Entry 5XC0 (X-ray diffraction, 2.32 A resolution); this record covers chain A.

Chain A:
Name: Beta-xylanase
Organism: Bacillus sp. NG-27
Notes: EC 3.2.1.8
UniProtKB: O30700 (O30700_9BACI); residues 1-354 here correspond to UniProt positions 52-405 (UniProt number = residue number + 51)
Sequence (355 residues; numbered 0 to 354; the number before each row is that of its first residue; numbering starts at 0):
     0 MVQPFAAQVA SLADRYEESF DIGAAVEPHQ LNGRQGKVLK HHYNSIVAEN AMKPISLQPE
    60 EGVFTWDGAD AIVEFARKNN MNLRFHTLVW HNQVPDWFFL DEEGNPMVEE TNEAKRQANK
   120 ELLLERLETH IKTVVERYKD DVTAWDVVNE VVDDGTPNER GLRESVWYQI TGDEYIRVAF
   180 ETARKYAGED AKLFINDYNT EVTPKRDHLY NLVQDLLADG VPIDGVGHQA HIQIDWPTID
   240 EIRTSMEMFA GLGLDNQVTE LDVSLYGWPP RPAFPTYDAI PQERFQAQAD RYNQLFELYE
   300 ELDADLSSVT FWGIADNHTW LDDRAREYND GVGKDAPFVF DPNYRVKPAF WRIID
Disordered / not traced: 0, 157
Sequence notes: expression tag (0); engineered mutation Ala-6 (Trp57 in O30700)
Bound ions: Na+: Ser-18, Asp-302, Leu-305; Mg2+: Asn-292, Arg-351, Asp-354
What the authors report for this chain:
  - mutagenesis - W6A: increased binding to ethylene glycol

Summary:
Ser-18, Asp-302 and Leu-305 form the Na+ site. The Mg2+ site is built by Asn-292, Arg-351 and Asp-354. From
the paper: W6A increases binding to ethylene glycol.
Chain A is Beta-xylanase (Bacillus sp. NG-27); the structure, Crystal structure of an aromatic mutant (W6A) of
an alkali thermostable GH10 Xylanase from Bacillus sp. ..., was determined by X-ray diffraction together with
5XC1 and 5EFD from the same study.
